3CW9 - chains A and B; structure by X-ray diffraction, 2.00 A resolution.

# Chain A (and B)
Molecule: 4-chlorobenzoyl CoA ligase
Organism: Alcaligenes sp
Notes: EC 6.2.1.33; chain B of this document is another copy of the same molecule, construct and numbering; everything in this record applies to it too
Chain sequence (504 residues; each row starts with the number of its first residue):
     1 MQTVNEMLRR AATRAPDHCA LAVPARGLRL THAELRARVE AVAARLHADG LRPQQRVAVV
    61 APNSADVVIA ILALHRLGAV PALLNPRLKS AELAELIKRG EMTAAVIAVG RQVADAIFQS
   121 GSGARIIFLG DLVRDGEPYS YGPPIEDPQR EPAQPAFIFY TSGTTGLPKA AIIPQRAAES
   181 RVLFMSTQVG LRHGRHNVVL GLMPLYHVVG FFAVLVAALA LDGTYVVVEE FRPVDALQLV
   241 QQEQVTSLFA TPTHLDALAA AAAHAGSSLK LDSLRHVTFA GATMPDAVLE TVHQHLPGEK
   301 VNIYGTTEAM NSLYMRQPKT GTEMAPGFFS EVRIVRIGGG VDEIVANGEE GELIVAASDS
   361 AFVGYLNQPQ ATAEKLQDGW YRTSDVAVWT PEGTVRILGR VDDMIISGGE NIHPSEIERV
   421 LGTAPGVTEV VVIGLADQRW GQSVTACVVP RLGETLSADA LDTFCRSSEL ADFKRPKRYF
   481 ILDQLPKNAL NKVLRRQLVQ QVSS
Unresolved in the structure: 504
Residues lining bound ligands:
  - 4-Chlorophenacyl-coenzyme A (01A): R87, F184, M203, P204, H207, V208, V209, F231, T251, T253, H254, A280, G281, I303, Y304, G305, T306, T307, M310, N311, S407, G408, G409, E410, W440, D472, F473, R475, K477
  - adenosine monophosphate (AMP): T161, F279, A280, G281, A282, T283, N302, I303, Y304, G305, T306, T307, E308, M324, T383, D385, I397, R400, I406, N411

# Interface between chain A and chain B
Contacting residue pairs (67):
  M1(A) - D359(B)  hydrogen bond (backbone-side chain)
  Q2(A) - F328(B)
  Q2(A) - F329(B)
  Q2(A) - D359(B)
  M7(A) - F328(B)  hydrophobic
  R9(A) - E331(B)  salt bridge
  R10(A) - F329(B)  hydrogen bond (side chain-backbone)
  R10(A) - S358(B)
  T13(A) - E331(B)
  R14(A) - P326(B)
  R14(A) - G327(B)  hydrogen bond (side chain-backbone)
  R14(A) - F329(B)
  R14(A) - S330(B)  hydrogen bond (side chain-backbone)
  E179(A) - F329(B)
  L183(A) - L183(B)  hydrophobic
  L183(A) - T187(B)
  L183(A) - F328(B)  hydrophobic
  L183(A) - F329(B)  hydrophobic
  S186(A) - S186(B)  hydrogen bond (side chain-backbone)
  S186(A) - T187(B)
  T187(A) - L183(B)
  T187(A) - S186(B)
  T187(A) - R192(B)
  T187(A) - H193(B)  hydrogen bond (backbone-backbone)
  Q188(A) - R192(B)  hydrogen bond (backbone-side chain)
  Q188(A) - H193(B)
  V189(A) - R192(B)  hydrogen bond (backbone-side chain)
  G190(A) - R192(B)
  R192(A) - S186(B)
  R192(A) - T187(B)
  R192(A) - Q188(B)  hydrogen bond (side chain-backbone)
  R192(A) - V189(B)  hydrogen bond (side chain-backbone)
  R192(A) - G190(B)
  R192(A) - E299(B)  salt bridge
  R192(A) - R316(B)
  H193(A) - T187(B)  hydrogen bond (backbone-backbone)
  H193(A) - Q188(B)
  H193(A) - Y314(B)  hydrogen bond
  H193(A) - P326(B)
  H193(A) - G327(B)
  H193(A) - F328(B)
  H196(A) - R316(B)
  A220(A) - F328(B)
  E299(A) - R192(B)  salt bridge
  Y314(A) - H193(B)  hydrogen bond
  R316(A) - R192(B)
  R316(A) - H196(B)
  P326(A) - R14(B)
  P326(A) - H193(B)
  G327(A) - R14(B)  hydrogen bond (backbone-side chain)
  G327(A) - H193(B)
  F328(A) - Q2(B)
  F328(A) - M7(B)  hydrophobic
  F328(A) - L183(B)  hydrophobic
  F328(A) - H193(B)
  F328(A) - A220(B)
  F329(A) - Q2(B)
  F329(A) - R10(B)  hydrogen bond (backbone-side chain)
  F329(A) - R14(B)
  F329(A) - E179(B)
  F329(A) - L183(B)  hydrophobic
  S330(A) - R14(B)  hydrogen bond (backbone-side chain)
  E331(A) - R9(B)  salt bridge
  E331(A) - T13(B)
  S358(A) - R10(B)
  D359(A) - M1(B)  hydrogen bond (side chain-backbone)
  D359(A) - Q2(B)
Interface residues without a listed pair, chain A (33 interface residues in all): L191, G194, L221, V301
Interface residues without a listed pair, chain B (32 interface residues in all): G194, L221, V301

# Overview
33 residues of chain A and 32 residues of chain B are in contact, with 17 hydrogen bonds and 4 salt bridges.
Polar pairs include R9(A)-E331(B), R192(A)-E299(B) and M1(A)-D359(B). Chain A binds adenosine monophosphate
and 4-Chlorophenacyl-coenzyme A.
Chain A and chain B are both 4-chlorobenzoyl CoA ligase (Alcaligenes sp); the structure, 4-Chlorobenzoyl-CoA
Ligase/Synthetase in the Thioester-forming Conformation, bound to 4-chlorophenacyl-CoA, was determined by
X-ray diffraction.
